PDB entry 6EU7 | X-ray diffraction, 3.00 A resolution | chain A

[Chain A]
Name: Putative periplasmic phosphite-binding-like protein (Pbl) PtxB-like protein designated AioX
Organism: Rhizobium sp. NT-26
UniProt: L0NML6 (L0NML6_9RHIZ); residue numbers follow UniProt; this construct covers 27-304
Amino-acid sequence (283 residues; numbered 22 to 304; the number before each row is that of its first residue):
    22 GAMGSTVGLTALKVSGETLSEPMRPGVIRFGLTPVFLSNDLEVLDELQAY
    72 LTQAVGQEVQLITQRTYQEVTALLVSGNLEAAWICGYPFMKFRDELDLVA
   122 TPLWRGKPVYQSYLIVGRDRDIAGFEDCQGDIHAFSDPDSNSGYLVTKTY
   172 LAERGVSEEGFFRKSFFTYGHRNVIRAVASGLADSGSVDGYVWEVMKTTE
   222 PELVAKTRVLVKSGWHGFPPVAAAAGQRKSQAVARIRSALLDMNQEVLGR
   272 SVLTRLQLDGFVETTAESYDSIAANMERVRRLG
Disordered / not traced: 22-44
Differences from the reference sequence: expression tag (22-26)
Modified / non-standard residues: C106 (S-(dihydroxyarsino)cysteine; CZ2)
What the authors report for this chain:
  - conformationally variable residues (loop rearrangement, side-chain flip): L53 to D61, I83 to Y88

[Summary]
The paper reports conformational variability at L53 and I83.
Chain A is Putative periplasmic phosphite-binding-like protein (Pbl) PtxB-like protein designated AioX
(Rhizobium sp. NT-26); the structure, Structure of the arsenite-bound form of AioX from Rhizobium sp. str.
NT-26, was determined by X-ray diffraction together with 6ESK and 6ESV from the same study.
